8P15 - chains R and A of the 7 polymer chains in the assembly; structure by electron microscopy, 5.90 A resolution (low resolution: residue-level contacts below are approximate; hydrogen-bond / salt-bridge calls are withheld).

# Chain R
Protein: Rhodopsin
From: Bos taurus
Reference sequence: P02699 (OPSD_BOVIN); residues 1-348 here = UniProt positions 1-348
Chain sequence (348 residues; each row starts with the number of its first residue):
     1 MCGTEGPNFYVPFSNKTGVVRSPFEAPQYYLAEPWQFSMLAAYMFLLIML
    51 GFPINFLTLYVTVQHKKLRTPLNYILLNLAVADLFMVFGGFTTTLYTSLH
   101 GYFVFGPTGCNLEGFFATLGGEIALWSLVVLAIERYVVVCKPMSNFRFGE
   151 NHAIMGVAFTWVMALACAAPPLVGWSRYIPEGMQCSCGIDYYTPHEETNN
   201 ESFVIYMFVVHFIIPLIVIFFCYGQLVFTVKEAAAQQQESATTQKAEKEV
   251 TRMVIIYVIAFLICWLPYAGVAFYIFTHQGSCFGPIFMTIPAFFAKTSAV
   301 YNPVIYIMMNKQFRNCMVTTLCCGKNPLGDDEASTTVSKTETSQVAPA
Disordered / not traced: 1, 323-348
Disulfide bonds: Cys2-Cys282, Cys110-Cys187
Sequence notes: engineered mutation Cys2 (Asn in P02699), Tyr257 (Met in P02699), Cys282 (Asp in P02699)
Curated features (UniProtKB/Swiss-Prot):
  - region: Asp330 to Ala348 (Interaction with SAG)
  - motif: Glu134 to Tyr136 ('Ionic lock' involved in activated form stabilization)
  - binding site (Zn(2+)): Glu201, Gln279
  - site: Glu113 (Plays an important role in the conformation switch to the active conformation)
  - modified residue: Met1 (N-acetylmethionine), Lys296 (N6-(retinylidene)lysine), Ser334 (Phosphoserine), Thr335 (Phosphothreonine), Thr336 (Phosphothreonine), Ser338 (Phosphoserine), Thr340 (Phosphothreonine), Thr342 (Phosphothreonine), Ser343 (Phosphoserine)
  - lipidation (S-palmitoyl cysteine): Cys322, Cys323
  - glycosylation: Asn15 (N-linked (GlcNAc...) asparagine)
  - mutagenesis: Asn15 (N15D: Normal light absorption; when associated with C-2 and C-282), Gly90 (G90D: Increased thermal stability and decreased retinal uptake. Decreases stability of the inactive conformation), Thr94 (T94I: Stabilizes the activated conformation and hinders hydrolysis of the covalent bond that retains all-trans-retinol), Glu113 (E113Q: Causes shift to the activated conformation)

# Chain A
Protein: Guanine nucleotide-binding protein G(i) subunit alpha-1
From: Homo sapiens
Reference sequence: P63096 (GNAI1_HUMAN); residue numbers follow UniProt; this construct covers 1-354
Chain sequence (376 residues; numbered -21 to 354; the number before each row is that of its first residue; numbers below 1 keep their minus sign (Met-21 is residue -21)):
   -21 MKKHHHHHHHHHHENLYFQGGSMGCTLSAEDKAAVERSKMIDRNLREDGE
    29 KAAREVKLLLLGAGESGKSTIVKQMKIIHEAGYSEEECKQYKAVVYSNTI
    79 QSIIAIIRAMGRLKIDFGDSARADDARQLFVLAGAAEEGFMTAELAGVIK
   129 RLWKDSGVQACFNRSREYQLNDSAAYYLNDLDRIAQPNYIPTQQDVLRTR
   179 VKTTGIVETHFTFKDLHFKMFDVGGQRSERKKWIHCFEGVTAIIFCVALS
   229 DYDLVLAEDEEMNRMHESMKLFDSICNNKWFTDTSIILFLNKKDLFEEKI
   279 KKSPLTICYPEYAGSNTYEEAAAYIQCQFEDLNKRKDTKEIYTHFTCATD
   329 TKNVQFVFDAVTDVIIKNNLKDCGLF
Disordered / not traced: -21 to 3, 230-241
Sequence notes: initiating methionine (-21); expression tag (-20 to 0)
Curated features (UniProtKB/Swiss-Prot):
  - region: Lys35 to Thr48 (G1 motif), Asp173 to Thr181 (G2 motif), Phe196 to Arg205 (G3 motif), Ile265 to Asp272 (G4 motif), Thr324 to Thr329 (G5 motif)
  - binding site (GTP): Glu43 to Thr48, Ser151, Leu175 to Thr181, Asp200 to Gln204, Asn269 to Asp272, Ala326
  - binding site (Mg(2+)): Ser47, Thr181
  - modified residue: Arg178 (ADP-ribosylarginine), Gln204 (Deamidated glutamine), Cys351 (ADP-ribosylcysteine)
  - lipidation: Gly2 (N-myristoyl glycine), Cys3 (S-palmitoyl cysteine)
  - natural variant: Gly40 (G40C: In NEDHISB; G40R: In NEDHISB), Gly45 (G45D: In NEDHISB), Thr48 (T48I: In NEDHISB; T48K: In NEDHISB), Gln52 (Q52P: In NEDHISB), Ser75 (deletion: In NEDHISB; uncertain significance), Gln172 (deletion: In NEDHISB), Asp173 (D173V: In NEDHISB), Glu186 to Phe189 (deletion: In NEDHISB; uncertain significance), Cys224 (C224Y: In NEDHISB), Lys270 (K270N: In NEDHISB; K270R: In NEDHISB), Asp272 (D272G: In NEDHISB), Ala326 (A326P: In NEDHISB), 1 further natural variant entry in UniProt
  - mutagenesis: Gly42 (G42R: Abolishes switch to an activated conformation and dissociation from beta and gamma subunits upon GTP binding. Abolishes interaction with RGS family members), Glu116 (E116L: Enhances interaction (inactive GDP-bound) with RGS14), Gln147 (Q147L: Enhances interaction (inactive GDP-bound) with RGS14), Glu245 (E245L: Enhances interaction (inactive GDP-bound) with RGS14)

# How chain R and chain A interact
Residue-residue contacts (13; chain R residue first):
  Arg135(R) - Cys351(A)
  Arg135(R) - Leu353(A)
  Val138(R) - Asn347(A)
  Val139(R) - Ile344(A)
  Val139(R) - Asn347(A)
  Val139(R) - Leu348(A)
  Asn145(R) - Lys29(A)
  Asn145(R) - Arg32(A)
  Ser240(R) - Glu318(A)
  Thr242(R) - Glu318(A)
  Lys245(R) - Phe354(A)
  Glu249(R) - Phe354(A)
  Lys311(R) - Phe354(A)
Other interface residues (no listed pair), chain R (14 interface residues in all): Leu72, Leu226, Gln237, Val250, Asn310
Other interface residues (no listed pair), chain A (14 interface residues in all): Glu28, Thr316, Asp341, Asp350, Gly352

# In short
Chain R and chain A each contribute 14 residues to their interface. UniProt lists Zn2+-binding residues
Glu201(R) and Gln279(R) and 4 mutagenesis sites on chain R; 24 GTP-binding residues and Mg2+-binding residues
Ser47(A) and Thr181(A) on chain A.
Chain R is Rhodopsin (Bos taurus) and chain A is Guanine nucleotide-binding protein G(i) subunit alpha-1 (Homo
sapiens); the structure, Cryo-EM structure of Rhodopsin-Gi bound with antibody fragments scFv16 and Fab79,
conformation 2, was determined by electron microscopy (same publication as 8P12 and 8P13).
